Entry 6H3D (X-ray diffraction, 2.05 A resolution); this record covers chain A.

== Chain A ==
Protein: DUF2338 domain-containing protein
From: Staphylococcus aureus
UniProt: A0A1K7Y513 (A0A1K7Y513_STAAU); residues 1-433 here = UniProt positions 1-433
Chain sequence (441 residues; each row starts with the number of its first residue):
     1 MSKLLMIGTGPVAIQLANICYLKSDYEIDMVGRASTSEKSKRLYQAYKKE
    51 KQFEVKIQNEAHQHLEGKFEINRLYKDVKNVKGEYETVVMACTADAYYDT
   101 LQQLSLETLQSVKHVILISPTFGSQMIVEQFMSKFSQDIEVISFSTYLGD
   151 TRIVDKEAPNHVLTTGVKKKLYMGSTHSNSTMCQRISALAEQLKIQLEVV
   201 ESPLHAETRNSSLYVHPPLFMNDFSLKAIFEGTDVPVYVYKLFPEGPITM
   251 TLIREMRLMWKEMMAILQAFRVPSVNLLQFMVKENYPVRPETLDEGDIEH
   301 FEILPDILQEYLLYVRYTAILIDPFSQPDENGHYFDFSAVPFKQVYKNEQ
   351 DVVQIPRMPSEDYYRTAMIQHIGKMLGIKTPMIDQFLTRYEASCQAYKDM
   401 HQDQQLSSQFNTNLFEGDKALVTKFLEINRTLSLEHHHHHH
Unresolved in the structure: 1, 430-441
Differences from the reference sequence: expression tag (434-441)
Small-molecule neighbours:
  - D-histidine (DHI): Y240, N285, Y286, R316, I320, F337, V340
  - NADPH (NDP; NADPH dihydro-nicotinamide-adenine-dinucleotide phosphate): G8, T9, G10, P11, V12, A13, R33, S37, K39, S40, V78, A91, C92, T93, D95, A96, D99, T100, S119, Y147, G149, D150, T151, R357, E361

== Summary ==
Bound to chain A: NADPH and D-histidine.
Chain A is DUF2338 domain-containing protein (Staphylococcus aureus); the structure, Staphylopine
dehydrogenase in complex with xNA, was determined by X-ray diffraction, deposited together with 6GMZ and 6H31.
